9ES1 - chains D and d of the 14 polymer chains in the assembly; structure by electron microscopy, 2.95 A resolution.

[Chain D]
Protein: 60 kDa heat shock protein, mitochondrial
From: Homo sapiens
Notes: EC 3.6.4.9
UniProtKB: P10809 (CH60_HUMAN); residues 3-549 here correspond to UniProt positions 27-573 (UniProt number = residue number + 24)
Amino-acid sequence (549 residues; each row starts with the number of its first residue):
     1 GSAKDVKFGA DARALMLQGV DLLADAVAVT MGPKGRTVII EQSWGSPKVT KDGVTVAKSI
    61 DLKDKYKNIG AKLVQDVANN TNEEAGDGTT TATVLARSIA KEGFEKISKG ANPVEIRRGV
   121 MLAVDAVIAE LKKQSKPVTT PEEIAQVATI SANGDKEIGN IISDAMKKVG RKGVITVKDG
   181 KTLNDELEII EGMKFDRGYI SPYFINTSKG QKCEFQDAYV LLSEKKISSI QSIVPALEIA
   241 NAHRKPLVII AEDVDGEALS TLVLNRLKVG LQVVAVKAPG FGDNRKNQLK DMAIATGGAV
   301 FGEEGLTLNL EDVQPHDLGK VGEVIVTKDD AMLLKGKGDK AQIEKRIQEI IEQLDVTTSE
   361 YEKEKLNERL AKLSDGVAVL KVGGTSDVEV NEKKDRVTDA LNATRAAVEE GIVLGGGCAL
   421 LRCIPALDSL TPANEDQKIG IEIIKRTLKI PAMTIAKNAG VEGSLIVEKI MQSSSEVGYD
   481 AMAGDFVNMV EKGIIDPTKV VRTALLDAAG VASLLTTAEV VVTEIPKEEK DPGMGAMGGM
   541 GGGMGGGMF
Not modelled in the structure: 528-549
Construct notes: expression tag (1-2)
Swiss-Prot annotation at these positions:
  - binding site (ATP): Lys51, Asp87 to Thr91, Gly416, Asp496
  - modified residue: Lys7 (N6-succinyllysine), Ser43 (Phosphoserine), Ser46 (Phosphoserine), Lys51 (N6-acetyllysine), Lys58 (N6-acetyllysine), Lys63 (N6-acetyllysine), Tyr66 (Phosphotyrosine), Lys67 (N6-acetyllysine), Lys101 (N6-acetyllysine), Lys106 (N6-acetyllysine), Lys109 (N6-acetyllysine), Lys132 (N6-acetyllysine), Lys167 (N6-acetyllysine), Lys178 (N6-acetyllysine), Lys181 (N6-acetyllysine), Lys194 (N6-acetyllysine), Lys212 (N6-acetyllysine), Lys225 (N6-acetyllysine), Lys226 (N6-acetyllysine), Lys245 (N6-acetyllysine) and 11 more in UniProt
  - cross-link: Lys527 (Glycyl lysine isopeptide (Lys-Gly) (interchain with G-Cter in SUMO2))
Bound ions: K+: Thr30, Lys51, Thr90 (together with ATP); Mg2+: Asp87 (together with ATP)
Residues lining bound ligands: ATP (adenosine-5'-triphosphate): Thr30, Met31, Gly32, Pro33, Lys51, Asp52, Gly53, Asp87, Gly88, Thr89, Thr90, Thr91, Ile150, Asp399, Gly415, Gly416, Gly417, Ile455, Tyr479, Asp480, Ala481, Met482, Ile494, Asp496
Reported in the primary citation:
  - binding site for ATP: Pro33, Lys51, Asp399, Asp480, Ile494
  - catalytic residues: Asp399

[Chain d]
Protein: 10 kDa heat shock protein, mitochondrial
From: Homo sapiens
UniProtKB: P61604 (CH10_HUMAN); residue numbers follow UniProt; this construct covers 1-102
Amino-acid sequence (102 residues; row label = number of the first residue in the row):
     1 MAGQAFRKFL PLFDRVLVER SAAETVTKGG IMLPEKSQGK VLQATVVAVG SGSKGKGGEI
    61 QPVSVKVGDK VLLPEYGGTK VVLDDKDYFL FRDGDILGKY VD
Not modelled in the structure: 1-2
Swiss-Prot annotation at these positions:
  - modified residue: Ala2 (N-acetylalanine), Lys8 (N6-acetyllysine), Lys28 (N6-succinyllysine), Lys40 (N6-acetyllysine), Lys54 (N6-malonyllysine), Lys56 (N6-acetyllysine), Lys66 (N6-acetyllysine), Lys70 (N6-acetyllysine), Thr79 (Phosphothreonine), Lys80 (N6-acetyllysine), Lys86 (N6-acetyllysine), Lys99 (N6-acetyllysine)

[Chain D / chain d interface]
Pairs across the interface - 20 pairs, chain D then chain d:
  Ile230(D) with Leu33(d), hydrophobic; Pro34(d); Ser37(d)
  Val234(D) with Leu33(d), hydrophobic
  Leu237(D) with Ile31(d)
  Glu238(D) with Thr27(d); Gly29(d), hydrogen bond (side chain-backbone); Ile31(d)
  Asn241(D) with Gly29(d); Ile31(d)
  Glu257(D) with Lys36(d), salt bridge; Ser37(d), hydrogen bond
  Thr261(D) with Met32(d); Pro34(d)
  Leu264(D) with Met32(d), hydrophobic; Leu33(d); Pro34(d)
  Asn265(D) with Ile31(d); Met32(d), hydrogen bond (side chain-backbone)
  Lys268(D) with Met32(d)
Other interface residues (no listed pair), chain D (12 interface residues in all): Ser260, Leu271
Other interface residues (no listed pair), chain d (9 interface residues in all): Gly30

[Overview]
The interface between chain D and chain d involves 12 residues on one side and 9 on the other, with 3 hydrogen
bonds and 1 salt bridge. Polar contacts include Glu257(D)-Lys36(d), Glu238(D)-Gly29(d) and Glu257(D)-Ser37(d).
Chain D binds ATP. The paper reports the catalytic residue Asp399(D); a binding site for ATP at Pro33(D),
Lys51(D) and Asp399(D) among others.
Chain D is 60 kDa heat shock protein, mitochondrial and chain d is 10 kDa heat shock protein, mitochondrial,
both from Homo sapiens; the structure, ATP-bound human mitochondrial Hsp60-Hsp10 half football complex, was
determined by electron microscopy (same publication as 9ES0, 9ES4, 9ES5, 9H5S and 9H5T).
